PDB entry 4QJK | X-ray diffraction, 1.59 A resolution | chain A

# Chain A
Protein: Phosphopantetheinyl transferase PptT
Organism: Mycobacterium tuberculosis
Notes: EC 2.7.8.7
UniProt: O33336 (O33336_MYCTU); residues 1-227 here = UniProt positions 1-227
Amino-acid sequence (235 residues; row label = number of the first residue in the row):
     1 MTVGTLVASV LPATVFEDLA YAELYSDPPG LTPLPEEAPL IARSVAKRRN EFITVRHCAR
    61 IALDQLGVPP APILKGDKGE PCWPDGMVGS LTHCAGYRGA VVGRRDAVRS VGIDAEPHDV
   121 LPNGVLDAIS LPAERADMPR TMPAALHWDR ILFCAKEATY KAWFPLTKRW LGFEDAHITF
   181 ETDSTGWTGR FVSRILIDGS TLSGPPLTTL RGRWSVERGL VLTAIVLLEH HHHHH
Disordered / not traced: 1-2, 231-235
Modified / non-standard residues: Mse1 (selenomethionine); Mse87, Mse138, Mse142 (selenomethionine; parent Met)
Construct notes: expression tag (228-235)
Ligand contacts: coenzyme A (COA): Arg48, Phe52, Arg56, Lys75, Asp77, Lys78, Gly79, Glu80, Pro81, Leu91, Thr92, His93, Asp114, Glu116, Lys156, Glu157, Thr159, Tyr160, Lys161, Phe164, Pro165, Trp170, Leu171, Gly172, Phe173, Ala176
Curated features (UniProtKB/Swiss-Prot):
  - binding site (CoA): Arg48, Arg56, Lys75 to Lys78, Thr92, His93, Asp114, Glu157, Lys161, Leu171
  - binding site (Mg(2+)): Asp114, Ala115, Glu116
  - mutagenesis: Arg48 (R48A: 20-fold decrease in phosphopantetheinylation activity), Arg56 (R56A: 100-fold decrease in phosphopantetheinylation activity), Asp114 (D114N: Abolishes phosphopantetheinylation activity), Glu116 (E116Q: 500-fold decrease in phosphopantetheinylation activity), Glu157 (E157Q: Abolishes phosphopantetheinylation activity), Trp170 (W170L/S: Confers high-level resistance to compound 8918)
What the authors report for this chain:
  - binding site for coenzyme A: Arg48, Arg56, His93, Lys156, Tyr160, Lys161, Phe164, Trp170, Leu171, Phe173
  - catalytic residues: Asp114, Glu116
  - catalytic residues: His93, Lys161 (proposed by the authors, not directly observed)
  - catalytic residues: Glu157 (citing earlier work)
  - conformationally variable residues (side-chain flip): Glu157
  - mutagenesis - D114N, E157Q: abolished catalytic activity
  - mutagenesis - R48A (20-fold), R56A (100-fold), E116Q (500-fold): decreased catalytic activity

# In short
Ligands of chain A: coenzyme A. Curated annotation (UniProt) lists 12 CoA-binding residues, 3 Mg2+-binding
residues and 6 mutagenesis sites. From the paper: catalytic residues Asp114, Glu116 and His93 among others;
R48A, R56A and E116Q reduce catalytic activity; 5 substitutions were tested in all.
Chain A is Phosphopantetheinyl transferase PptT (Mycobacterium tuberculosis); the structure, Crystal structure
of M. tuberculosis phosphopantetheinyl transferase PptT, was determined by X-ray diffraction, deposited
together with 4QJL.
